4QUY - chains F and G of the 28 polymer chains in the assembly; structure by X-ray diffraction, 2.80 A resolution.

# Chain F
Name: Probable proteasome subunit alpha type-7
Source organism: Saccharomyces cerevisiae
Notes: EC 3.4.25.1
UniProt: P21242 (PSA7_YEAST); residues -3 to 284 here correspond to UniProt positions 1-288 (UniProt number = residue number + 4)
Sequence (288 residues; numbered -3 to 284; the number before each row is that of its first residue; numbers below 1 keep their minus sign (Met-3 is residue -3)):
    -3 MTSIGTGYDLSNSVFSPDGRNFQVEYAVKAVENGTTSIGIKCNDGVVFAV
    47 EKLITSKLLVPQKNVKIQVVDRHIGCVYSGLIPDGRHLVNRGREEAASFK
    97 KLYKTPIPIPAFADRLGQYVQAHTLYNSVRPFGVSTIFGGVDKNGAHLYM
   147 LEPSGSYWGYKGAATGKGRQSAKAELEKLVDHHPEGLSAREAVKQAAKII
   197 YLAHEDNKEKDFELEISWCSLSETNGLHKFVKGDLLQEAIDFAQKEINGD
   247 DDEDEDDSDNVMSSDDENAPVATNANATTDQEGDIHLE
Disordered / not traced: -3 to 1, 245-284
Swiss-Prot annotation at these positions:
  - modified residue: Thr-2 (N-acetylthreonine)

# Chain G
Name: Proteasome subunit alpha type-1
Source organism: Saccharomyces cerevisiae
Notes: EC 3.4.25.1
UniProt: P21243 (PSA1_YEAST); residues -8 to 243 here correspond to UniProt positions 1-252 (UniProt number = residue number + 9)
Sequence (252 residues; row label = number of the first residue in the row; numbers below 1 keep their minus sign (Met-8 is residue -8)):
    -8 MSGAAAASAAGYDRHITIFSPEGRLYQVEYAFKATNQTNINSLAVRGKDC
    42 TVVISQKKVPDKLLDPTTVSYIFCISRTIGMVVNGPIPDARNAALRAKAE
    92 AAEFRYKYGYDMPCDVLAKRMANLSQIYTQRAYMRPLGVILTFVSVDEEL
   142 GPSIYKTDPAGYYVGYKATATGPKQQEITTNLENHFKKSKIDHINEESWE
   192 KVVEFAITHMIDALGTEFSKNDLEVGVATKDKFFTLSAENIEERLVAIAE
   242 QD
Disordered / not traced: -8 to 1, 243
Ion coordination: Mg2+: Thr8, Tyr119, Arg122, Met125

# Chain F / chain G interface
Pairs across the interface - 63 pairs, chain F then chain G:
  Thr2(F) - His6(G)
  Gly3(F) - His6(G)
  Tyr4(F) - Arg5(G)
  Tyr4(F) - His6(G)
  Tyr4(F) - Tyr21(G)
  Ser9(F) - Arg126(G)
  Val10(F) - His6(G)
  Val10(F) - Gln18(G)
  Phe11(F) - Gln18(G)  hydrogen bond (backbone-side chain)
  Phe11(F) - Tyr21(G)
  Phe11(F) - Ala22(G)  hydrophobic
  Phe11(F) - Ala25(G)  hydrophobic
  Phe11(F) - Arg126(G)
  Phe11(F) - Pro127(G)
  Ser12(F) - Tyr21(G)
  Pro13(F) - Tyr21(G)  hydrophobic
  Pro13(F) - Lys24(G)  hydrogen bond (backbone-side chain)
  Asp14(F) - Lys24(G)
  Gly15(F) - Tyr21(G)
  Gly15(F) - Ala25(G)
  Lys37(F) - Asp56(G)  salt bridge
  Asp110(F) - Arg82(G)
  Gln114(F) - Arg82(G)  hydrogen bond (side chain-backbone)
  Gln114(F) - Asn83(G)
  Gln114(F) - Leu86(G)
  Gln117(F) - Pro79(G)
  Gln117(F) - Asp80(G)
  Gln117(F) - Asn83(G)  hydrogen bond
  Gln117(F) - Arg126(G)  hydrogen bond
  Thr120(F) - Arg126(G)  hydrogen bond (backbone-side chain)
  Leu121(F) - Tyr124(G)
  Leu121(F) - Arg126(G)
  Leu121(F) - Leu128(G)  hydrophobic
  Tyr122(F) - Tyr124(G)
  Tyr122(F) - Met125(G)  hydrophobic
  Ser150(F) - Pro79(G)
  Gly151(F) - Pro79(G)
  Ser152(F) - Ile78(G)
  Ser152(F) - Pro79(G)
  Tyr153(F) - Arg82(G)  hydrogen bond (backbone-side chain)
  Trp154(F) - Leu55(G)  hydrophobic
  Trp154(F) - Thr59(G)
  Trp154(F) - Val60(G)  hydrophobic
  Trp154(F) - Ser61(G)
  Trp154(F) - Tyr62(G)
  Trp154(F) - Ile78(G)  hydrophobic
  Trp154(F) - Arg82(G)
  Gly155(F) - Leu55(G)
  Gly155(F) - Asp56(G)  hydrogen bond (backbone-backbone)
  Gly155(F) - Thr59(G)  hydrogen bond (backbone-side chain)
  Tyr156(F) - Leu54(G)
  Tyr156(F) - Leu55(G)
  Tyr156(F) - Asp56(G)
  Lys157(F) - Lys53(G)
  Lys157(F) - Leu54(G)  hydrogen bond (backbone-backbone)
  Lys157(F) - Leu55(G)
  Gly158(F) - Leu54(G)
  Lys169(F) - Leu54(G)
  Leu172(F) - Leu54(G)  hydrophobic
  Glu173(F) - Lys53(G)
  Glu173(F) - Leu54(G)
  Val176(F) - Leu54(G)  hydrophobic
  Asp177(F) - Lys53(G)  salt bridge
Other interface residues (no listed pair), chain F (32 interface residues in all): Tyr145
Other interface residues (no listed pair), chain G (29 interface residues in all): Asp52, Pro57, Gly129

# Overview
Chain F and chain G form an interface of 32 and 29 residues respectively; the contacts include 10 hydrogen
bonds and 2 salt bridges. Polar contacts include Lys37(F)-Asp56(G), Asp177(F)-Lys53(G) and Phe11(F)-Gln18(G).
The Mg2+ site is built by Thr8(G), Tyr119(G), Arg122(G) and Met125(G).
Here chain F is Probable proteasome subunit alpha type-7 and chain G is Proteasome subunit alpha type-1, both
from Saccharomyces cerevisiae. Entry 4QUY (yCP beta5-A49S-mutant) was determined by X-ray diffraction,
deposited together with 4QUX, 4QV0, 4QV1, 4QV3, 4QV4, 4QV5 and 42 further entries.
